Entry 7TCA (electron microscopy, 3.85 A resolution); this record covers chains B and H of the 7 polymer chains in the assembly.

# Chain B
Molecule: Spike glycoprotein
Source organism: Severe acute respiratory syndrome coronavirus 2
Reference sequence: P0DTC2 (SPIKE_SARS2); aligned to UniProt positions 14-1205 over residues 14-1205
Amino-acid sequence (1272 residues; numbered 14 to 1288 plus 3 insertion-coded residues; 6 numbers in that range are skipped by the numbering (no residue carries them; nothing is unmodelled there); the number before each row is that of its first residue; a row labelled like 214A-214C holds insertion residues (214A, then the next letters in order)):
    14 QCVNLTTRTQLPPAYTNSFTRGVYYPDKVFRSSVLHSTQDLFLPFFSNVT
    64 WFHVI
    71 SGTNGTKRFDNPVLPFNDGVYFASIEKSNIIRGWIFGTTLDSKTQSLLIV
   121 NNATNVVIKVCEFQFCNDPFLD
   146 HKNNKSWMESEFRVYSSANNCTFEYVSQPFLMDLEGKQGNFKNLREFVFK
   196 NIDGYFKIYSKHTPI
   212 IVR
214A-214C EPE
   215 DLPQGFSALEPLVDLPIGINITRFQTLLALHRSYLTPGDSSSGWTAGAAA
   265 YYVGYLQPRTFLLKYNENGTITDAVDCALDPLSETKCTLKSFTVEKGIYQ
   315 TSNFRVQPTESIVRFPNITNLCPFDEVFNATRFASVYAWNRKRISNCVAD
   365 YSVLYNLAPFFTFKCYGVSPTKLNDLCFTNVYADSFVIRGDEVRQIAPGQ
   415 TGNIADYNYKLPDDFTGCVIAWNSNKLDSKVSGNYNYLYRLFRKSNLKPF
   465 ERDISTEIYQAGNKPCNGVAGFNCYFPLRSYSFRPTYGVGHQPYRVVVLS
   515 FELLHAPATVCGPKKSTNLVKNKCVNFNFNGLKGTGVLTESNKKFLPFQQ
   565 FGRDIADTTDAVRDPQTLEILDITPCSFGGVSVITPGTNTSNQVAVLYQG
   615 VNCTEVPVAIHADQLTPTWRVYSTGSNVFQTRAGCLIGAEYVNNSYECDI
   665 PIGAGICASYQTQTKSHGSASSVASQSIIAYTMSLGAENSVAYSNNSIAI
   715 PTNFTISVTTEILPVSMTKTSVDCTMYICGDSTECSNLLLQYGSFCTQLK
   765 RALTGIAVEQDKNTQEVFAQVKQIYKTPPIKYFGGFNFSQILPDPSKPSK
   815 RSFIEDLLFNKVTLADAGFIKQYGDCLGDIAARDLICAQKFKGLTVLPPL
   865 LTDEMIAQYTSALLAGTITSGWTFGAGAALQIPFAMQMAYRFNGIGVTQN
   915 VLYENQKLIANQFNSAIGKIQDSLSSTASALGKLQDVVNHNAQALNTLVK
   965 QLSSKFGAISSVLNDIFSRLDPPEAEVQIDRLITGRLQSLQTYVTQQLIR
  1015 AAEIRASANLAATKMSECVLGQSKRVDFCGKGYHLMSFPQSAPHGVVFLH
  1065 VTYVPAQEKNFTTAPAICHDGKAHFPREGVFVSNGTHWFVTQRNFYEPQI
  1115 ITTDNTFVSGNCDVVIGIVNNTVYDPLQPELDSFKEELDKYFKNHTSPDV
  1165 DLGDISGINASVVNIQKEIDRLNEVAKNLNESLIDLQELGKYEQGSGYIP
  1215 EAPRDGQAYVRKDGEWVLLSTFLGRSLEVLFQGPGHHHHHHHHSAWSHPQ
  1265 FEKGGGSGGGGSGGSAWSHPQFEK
Disordered / not traced: 678-688, 1146-1288
Sequence notes: conflict Val67 (Ala in P0DTC2), Ile95 (Thr in P0DTC2), Asp142 (Tyr145 in P0DTC2), 35 further conflict positions vs the reference (P0DTC2) not listed; insertion (212-213); expression tag (1206-1288)
Curated features (UniProtKB/Swiss-Prot):
  - region: Asn280 to Cys301 (Putative superantigen), Arg403 to Asp405 (Integrin-binding motif), Asn448 to Phe456 (Immunodominant HLA epitope recognized by the CD8+), Ser816 to Tyr837 (Fusion peptide 1), Lys835 to Phe855 (Fusion peptide 2), Asp1163 to Glu1202 (Heptad repeat 2)
  - site: Arg815, Ser816 (Cleavage)
  - glycosylation: Asn17 (N-linked (GlcNAc...) (complex) asparagine), Asn61 (N-linked (GlcNAc...) (hybrid) asparagine), Asn74 (N-linked (GlcNAc...) (complex) asparagine), Asn122 (N-linked (GlcNAc...) (hybrid) asparagine), Asn149 (N-linked (GlcNAc...) (complex) asparagine), Asn165 (N-linked (GlcNAc...) (complex) asparagine), Asn234 (N-linked (GlcNAc...) (high mannose) asparagine), Asn282 (N-linked (GlcNAc...) (complex) asparagine), Thr323 (O-linked (GalNAc) threonine), Ser325 (O-linked (HexNAc...) serine), Asn331 (N-linked (GlcNAc...) (complex) asparagine), Asn343 (N-linked (GlcNAc...) (complex) asparagine), Asn603 (N-linked (GlcNAc...) (hybrid) asparagine), Asn616 (N-linked (GlcNAc...) (complex) asparagine), Asn657 (N-linked (GlcNAc...) (complex) asparagine), Thr676 (O-linked (GlcNAc...) threonine), Thr678 (O-linked (GlcNAc...) threonine), Asn709 (N-linked (GlcNAc...) (high mannose) asparagine), Asn717 (N-linked (GlcNAc...) (hybrid) asparagine), Asn801 (N-linked (GlcNAc...) (hybrid) asparagine) and 6 more in UniProt
Cystine bridges: Cys15-Cys136, Cys131-Cys166, Cys291-Cys301, Cys336-Cys361, Cys379-Cys432, Cys391-Cys525, Cys480-Cys488, Cys617-Cys649, Cys662-Cys671, Cys738-Cys760, Cys743-Cys749, Cys840-Cys851, Cys1032-Cys1043, Cys1082-Cys1126
Covalently attached groups: N-acetylglucosamine (NAG) linked to Asn61, Asn122, Asn234, Asn282, Asn331, Asn603, Asn616, Asn657, Asn709, Asn717, Asn801, Asn1074, Asn1098, Asn1134
What the authors report for this chain:
  - post-translational modification sites: Asn343, Asn709
  - self-association interface (contacts with another copy of this molecule); pairs are residue here / residue on that copy: Phe375-Phe486, Lys856

# Chain H
Molecule: Heavy chain of antibody A19-46.1
Source organism: Homo sapiens
Notes: antibody fragment or engineered binder
Amino-acid sequence (231 residues; each row starts with the number of its first residue):
     1 QVQLVESGGGVVQPGRSLRLSCAASGFTLSSYGMHWVRQAPGKGLEWVAV
    51 ISYDGSNKYYVDSVKGRFTISRDNSKNTLYLQMNSLRAEDTAVYYCARGW
   101 AYWELLPDYYYGMDVWGQGTTVTVSSASTKGPSVFPLAPSSKSTSGGTAA
   151 LGCLVKDYFPEPVTVSWNSGALTSGVHTFPAVLQSSGLYSLSSVVTVPSS
   201 SLGTQTYICNVNHKPSNTKVDKKVEPKSCDK
Cystine bridges: Cys153-Cys209

# Interface between chain B and chain H
Pairs across the interface (14):
  Arg346(B) - Tyr102(H)
  Arg346(B) - Trp103(H)  hydrogen bond (side chain-backbone)
  Arg346(B) - Glu104(H)
  Arg346(B) - Leu105(H)
  Phe347(B) - Leu105(H)
  Ser349(B) - Leu106(H)
  Ser349(B) - Pro107(H)
  Tyr351(B) - Pro107(H)
  Tyr351(B) - Asp108(H)  hydrogen bond (side chain-backbone)
  Tyr351(B) - Tyr109(H)
  Asn450(B) - Leu106(H)
  Leu452(B) - Tyr109(H)
  Thr470(B) - Asp108(H)
  Thr470(B) - Tyr109(H)
Also at the interface, not in a pair above, chain B (9 interface residues in all): Asn354, Ile468
Also at the interface, not in a pair above, chain H (9 interface residues in all): Tyr111

# In short
The chain B/chain H interface involves 9 residues from each chain; the contacts include 2 hydrogen bonds.
Among the polar pairs are Arg346(B)-Trp103(H) and Tyr351(B)-Asp108(H). N-acetylglucosamine is covalently
linked to Asn61(B), Asn122(B), Asn234(B), Asn282(B), Asn331(B) and Asn603(B) and 8 more. From the paper:
modification sites Asn343(B) and Asn709(B); a self-association interface involving Phe375(B) and Lys856(B).
Here chain B is Spike glycoprotein (Severe acute respiratory syndrome coronavirus 2) and chain H is Heavy
chain of antibody A19-46.1 (Homo sapiens). Entry 7TCA (Cryo-EM structure of SARS-CoV-2 Omicron spike in
complex with antibody A19-46.1) was determined by electron microscopy together with 7TC9 from the same study.
